6ZZJ - chain A; structure by X-ray diffraction, 1.35 A resolution.

# Chain A
Protein: Dihydrolipoyllysine-residue acetyltransferase component of pyruvate dehydrogenase complex
Source organism: Corynebacterium glutamicum (strain ATCC 13032 / DSM 20300 / JCM 1318 / LMG 3730 / NCIMB 10025)
Notes: EC 2.3.1.12
Reference sequence: Q8NNJ2 (ODP2_CORGL); residue numbers follow UniProt; this construct covers 437-675
Amino-acid sequence (241 residues; row label = number of the first residue in the row):
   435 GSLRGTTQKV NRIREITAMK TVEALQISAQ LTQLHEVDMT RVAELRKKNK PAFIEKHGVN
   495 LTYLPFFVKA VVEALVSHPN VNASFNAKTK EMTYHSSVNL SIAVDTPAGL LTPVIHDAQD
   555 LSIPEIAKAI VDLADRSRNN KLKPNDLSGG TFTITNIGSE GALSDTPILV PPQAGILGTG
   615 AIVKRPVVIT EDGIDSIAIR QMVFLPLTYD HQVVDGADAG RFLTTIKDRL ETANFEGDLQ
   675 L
Unresolved in the structure: 435
Sequence notes: expression tag (435-436)
Residues lining bound ligands: oxidized coenzyme A (CAO): Q467, R480, K484, N494, L495, T496, Y497, L498, I536, A537, V538, D539, L544, I564, A568, R572, T589, N590, I591, G592, S593, T613, G614, A615, I616, G650, A651
Curated features (UniProtKB/Swiss-Prot):
  - active site: H645, D649
What the authors report for this chain:
  - binding site for oxidized coenzyme A: R480

# Summary
Bound to chain A: oxidized coenzyme A. UniProt lists active-site residues H645 and D649. From the paper: a
binding site for oxidized coenzyme A at R480.
Chain A is Dihydrolipoyllysine-residue acetyltransferase component of pyruvate dehydrogenase complex
(Corynebacterium glutamicum (strain ATCC 13032 / DSM 20300 / JCM 1318 / LMG 3730 / NCIMB 10025)); the
structure, Crystal structure of the catalytic domain of Corynebacterium glutamicum acetyltransferase AceF
(E2p) in complex with oxidized ..., was determined by X-ray diffraction, deposited together with 6ZZI, 6ZZL
and 6ZZN.
